5S5D - chains A and E of the 6 polymer chains in the assembly; structure by X-ray diffraction, 1.90 A resolution.

[Chain A]
Molecule: Tubulin alpha-1B chain
Source organism: Bos taurus
UniProtKB: P81947 (TBA1B_BOVIN); numbering as in UniProt (aligned over 1-451)
Chain sequence (451 residues; numbered 1 to 451; the number before each row is that of its first residue):
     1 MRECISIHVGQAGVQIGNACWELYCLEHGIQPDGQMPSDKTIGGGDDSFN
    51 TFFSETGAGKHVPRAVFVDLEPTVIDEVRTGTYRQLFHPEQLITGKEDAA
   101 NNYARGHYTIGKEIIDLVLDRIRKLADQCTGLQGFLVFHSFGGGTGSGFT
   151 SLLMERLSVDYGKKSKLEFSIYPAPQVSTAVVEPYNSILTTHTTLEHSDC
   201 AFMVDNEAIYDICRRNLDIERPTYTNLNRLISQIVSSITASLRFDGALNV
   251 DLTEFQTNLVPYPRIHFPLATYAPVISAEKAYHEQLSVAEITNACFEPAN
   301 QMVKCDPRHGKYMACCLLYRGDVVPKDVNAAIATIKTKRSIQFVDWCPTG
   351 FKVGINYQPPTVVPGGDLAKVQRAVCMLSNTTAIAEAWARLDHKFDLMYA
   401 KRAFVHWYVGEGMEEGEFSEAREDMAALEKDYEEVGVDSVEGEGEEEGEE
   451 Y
Unresolved in the structure: 438-451
Bound ions: Ca2+: Asp-39, Thr-41, Gly-44, Glu-55
Small-molecule neighbours: GTP (guanosine-5'-triphosphate): Val-9, Gly-10, Gln-11, Ala-12, Gln-15, Ile-16, Asp-69, Asp-98, Ala-99, Ala-100, Asn-101, Ser-140, Gly-142, Gly-143, Gly-144, Thr-145, Gly-146, Ile-171, Pro-173, Val-177, Ser-178, Glu-183, Asn-206, Tyr-224, Leu-227, Asn-228, Ile-231

[Chain E]
Molecule: Stathmin-4
Source organism: Rattus norvegicus
UniProtKB: P63043 (STMN4_RAT); residues 5-145 here correspond to UniProt positions 49-189 (UniProt number = residue number + 44)
Chain sequence (143 residues; row label = number of the first residue in the row):
     3 MADMEVIELNKCTSGQSFEVILKPPSFDGVPEFNASLPRRRDPSLEEIQK
    53 KLEAAEERRKYQEAELLKHLAEKREHEREVIQKAIEENNNFIKMAKEKLA
   103 QKMESNKENREAHLAAMLERLQEKDKHAEEVRKNKELKEEASR
Unresolved in the structure: 3-5, 28-43, 144-145
Differences from the reference sequence: initiating methionine (3); expression tag (4)
Swiss-Prot annotation at these positions:
  - modified residue: Ser-46 (Phosphoserine)

[How chain A and chain E interact]
Pairs across the interface - 55 pairs, chain A then chain E:
  His-107(A) / Leu-54(E)
  Tyr-108(A) / Lys-53(E)
  Tyr-108(A) / Ala-57(E)  hydrophobic
  Tyr-108(A) / Arg-61(E)
  Thr-109(A) / Arg-61(E)  hydrogen bond
  Lys-112(A) / Leu-54(E)
  Lys-112(A) / Glu-58(E)  salt bridge
  Leu-152(A) / Ile-50(E)  hydrophobic
  Glu-155(A) / Pro-45(E)
  Glu-155(A) / Ile-50(E)
  Arg-156(A) / Leu-47(E)
  Val-159(A) / Pro-45(E)
  His-197(A) / Asp-44(E)
  His-197(A) / Pro-45(E)
  Asp-245(A) / Cys-14(E)
  Asp-245(A) / Ser-16(E)  hydrogen bond (backbone-side chain)
  Ala-247(A) / Asn-12(E)
  Ala-247(A) / Ser-19(E)
  Leu-248(A) / Ser-19(E)
  Pro-325(A) / Gln-18(E)
  Pro-325(A) / Phe-20(E)  hydrophobic
  Asn-329(A) / Met-6(E)
  Asn-329(A) / Val-8(E)
  Asn-329(A) / Phe-20(E)
  Asn-329(A) / Val-22(E)
  Lys-336(A) / Leu-24(E)
  Asp-345(A) / Pro-27(E)
  Pro-348(A) / Lys-25(E)
  Thr-349(A) / Ile-23(E)
  Thr-349(A) / Leu-24(E)  hydrogen bond (backbone-backbone)
  Thr-349(A) / Lys-25(E)  hydrogen bond (backbone-backbone)
  Gly-350(A) / Val-22(E)
  Phe-351(A) / Glu-21(E)
  Phe-351(A) / Val-22(E)  hydrogen bond (backbone-backbone)
  Phe-351(A) / Leu-24(E)  hydrophobic
  Lys-352(A) / Phe-20(E)
  Lys-352(A) / Glu-21(E)  salt bridge
  Val-353(A) / Ser-19(E)
  Val-353(A) / Phe-20(E)  hydrogen bond (backbone-backbone)
  Gly-354(A) / Gln-18(E)
  Ile-355(A) / Gly-17(E)
  Ile-355(A) / Gln-18(E)  hydrogen bond (backbone-backbone)
  Asn-356(A) / Ser-16(E)
  Tyr-357(A) / Thr-15(E)
  Tyr-357(A) / Ser-16(E)  hydrogen bond (backbone-backbone)
  Tyr-357(A) / Gly-17(E)
  Tyr-357(A) / Gln-18(E)  hydrogen bond
  Val-409(A) / Gln-64(E)  hydrogen bond (backbone-side chain)
  Gly-410(A) / Arg-61(E)
  Gly-410(A) / Gln-64(E)
  Glu-411(A) / Arg-61(E)  hydrogen bond (backbone-side chain)
  Gly-412(A) / Ala-57(E)
  Gly-412(A) / Arg-60(E)  hydrogen bond (backbone-side chain)
  Gly-412(A) / Arg-61(E)
  Glu-414(A) / Arg-60(E)
Other interface residues (no listed pair), chain A (40 interface residues in all): Glu-113, Ser-158, Glu-196, Gly-246, Val-328, Ile-332, Ala-333, Cys-347, Met-413
Other interface residues (no listed pair), chain E (30 interface residues in all): Ser-46, Gln-51, Glu-55

[Summary]
40 residues of chain A and 30 residues of chain E are in contact, with 12 hydrogen bonds and 2 salt bridges.
Polar contacts include Lys-112(A)/Glu-58(E), Lys-352(A)/Glu-21(E) and Thr-109(A)/Arg-61(E). Bound to chain A:
GTP. Asp-39(A), Thr-41(A), Gly-44(A) and Glu-55(A) coordinate Ca2+.
Chain A is Tubulin alpha-1B chain (Bos taurus) and chain E is Stathmin-4 (Rattus norvegicus); the structure,
Tubulin-Z32400357-complex, was determined by X-ray diffraction together with 5S4L, 5S4M, 5S4N, 5S4O, 5S4P,
5S4Q and 52 further entries from the same study.
